PDB entry 1YKK | X-ray diffraction, 2.06 A resolution | chains B and J of the 12 polymer chains in the assembly

Chain B (and J):
Protein: Protocatechuate 3,4-dioxygenase beta chain
From: Pseudomonas putida
Notes: EC 1.13.11.3; chain J of this document is another copy of the same molecule, construct and numbering; everything in this record applies to it too
UniProtKB: P00437 (PCXB_PSEPU); residues 301-538 here correspond to UniProt positions 1-238 (UniProt number = residue number - 300)
Amino-acid sequence (238 residues; each row starts with the number of its first residue):
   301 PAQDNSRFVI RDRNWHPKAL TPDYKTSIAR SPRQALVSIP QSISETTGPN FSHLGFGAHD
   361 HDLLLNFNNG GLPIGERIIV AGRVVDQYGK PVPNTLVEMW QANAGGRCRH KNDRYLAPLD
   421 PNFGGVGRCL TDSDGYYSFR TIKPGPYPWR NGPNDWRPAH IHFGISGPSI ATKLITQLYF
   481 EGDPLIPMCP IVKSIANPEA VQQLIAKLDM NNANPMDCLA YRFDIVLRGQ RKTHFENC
Modified positions: Cys-429 (s,s-(2-hydroxyethyl)thiocysteine; CME)
Construct notes: engineered mutation Cys-408 (Tyr108 in P00437); modified residue (429)
Ion coordination: Fe ion: Tyr-447, His-460, His-462

Chain B / chain J interface:
Contacting residue pairs (17; chain B residue first):
  His-361(B) / Phe-535(J)
  Asp-362(B) / Phe-535(J)
  Leu-365(B) / Cys-538(J)  hydrophobic
  Ile-379(B) / Phe-535(J)  hydrophobic
  Ser-438(B) / Phe-535(J)
  Arg-440(B) / Phe-535(J)
  Arg-440(B) / Cys-538(J)  hydrogen bond
  Asn-511(B) / Val-309(J)
  Asn-511(B) / Tyr-388(J)
  Asn-511(B) / Arg-531(J)  hydrogen bond (backbone-side chain)
  Asn-512(B) / Arg-531(J)
  Asn-512(B) / His-534(J)  hydrogen bond (backbone-side chain)
  Ala-513(B) / Arg-531(J)  hydrogen bond (backbone-side chain)
  Asn-514(B) / Arg-531(J)  hydrogen bond
  Asn-514(B) / His-534(J)  hydrogen bond (side chain-backbone)
  Asn-514(B) / Phe-535(J)
  Asp-517(B) / Phe-535(J)
Other interface residues (no listed pair), chain B (13 interface residues in all): Phe-439, Pro-515
Other interface residues (no listed pair), chain J (8 interface residues in all): Ile-310, Glu-536

Summary:
Chain B and chain J form an interface of 13 and 8 residues respectively, with 6 hydrogen bonds. Polar contacts
include Arg-440(B)/Cys-538(J), Asn-511(B)/Arg-531(J) and Asn-512(B)/His-534(J). The Fe ion site is built by
Tyr-447(B), His-460(B) and His-462(B).
Both chains are Protocatechuate 3,4-dioxygenase beta chain (Pseudomonas putida). Entry 1YKK (Protocatechuate
3,4-Dioxygenase Y408C Mutant) was determined by X-ray diffraction, deposited together with 1YKL, 1YKM, 1YKN,
1YKO and 1YKP.
